Entry 6UJX (X-ray diffraction, 2.70 A resolution); this record covers chains A and T of the 4 polymer chains in the assembly.

Chain A:
Name: p66 Reverse transcriptase/RNaseH
From: Human immunodeficiency virus type 1 group M subtype B (isolate HXB2)
Notes: EC 3.4.23.16, 2.7.7.49, 2.7.7.7, 3.1.26.13, 3.1.13.2, 2.7.7.-, 3.1.-.-
UniProt: P04585 (POL_HV1H2); residues 1-560 here correspond to UniProt positions 588-1147 (UniProt number = residue number + 587)
Amino-acid sequence (572 residues; each row starts with the number of its first residue; numbers below 1 keep their minus sign (Met-11 is residue -11)):
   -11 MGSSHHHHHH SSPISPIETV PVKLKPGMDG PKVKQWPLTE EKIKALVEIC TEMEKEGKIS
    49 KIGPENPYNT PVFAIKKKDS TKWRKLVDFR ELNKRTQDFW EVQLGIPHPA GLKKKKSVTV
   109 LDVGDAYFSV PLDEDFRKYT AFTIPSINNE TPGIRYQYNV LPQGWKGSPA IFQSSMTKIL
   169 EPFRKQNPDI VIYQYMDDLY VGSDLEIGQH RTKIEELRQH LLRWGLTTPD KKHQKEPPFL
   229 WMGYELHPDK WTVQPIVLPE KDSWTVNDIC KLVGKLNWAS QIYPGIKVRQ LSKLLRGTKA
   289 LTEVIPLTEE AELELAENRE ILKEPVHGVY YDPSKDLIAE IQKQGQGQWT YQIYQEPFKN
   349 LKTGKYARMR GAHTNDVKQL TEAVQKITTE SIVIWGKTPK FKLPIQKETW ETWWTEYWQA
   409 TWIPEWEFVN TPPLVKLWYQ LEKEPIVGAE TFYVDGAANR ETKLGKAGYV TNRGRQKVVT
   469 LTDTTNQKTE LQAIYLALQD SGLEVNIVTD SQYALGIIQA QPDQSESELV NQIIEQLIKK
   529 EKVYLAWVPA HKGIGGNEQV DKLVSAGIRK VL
Disordered / not traced: -11 to 0, 135-141, 556-560
Sequence notes: initiating methionine (-11); expression tag (-10 to 0); engineered mutation Cys258 (Gln845 in P04585), Ser280 (Cys867 in P04585)
Metal / ion sites: Mg2+: Asp110, Val111, Asp185 (together with 1RY)
Ligand contacts: 1RY: Lys65, Arg72, Asp110, Val111, Gly112, Asp113, Ala114, Tyr115, Gln151, Met184, Asp185, Lys220
Curated features (UniProtKB/Swiss-Prot):
  - region: Phe227 to His235 (RT 'primer grip')
  - motif: Trp398 to Trp414 (Tryptophan repeat motif)
  - binding site (Mg(2+)): Asp110, Asp185, Asp186, Asp443, Glu478, Asp498, Asp549
  - site: Trp401 (Essential for RT p66/p51 heterodimerization), Trp414 (Essential for RT p66/p51 heterodimerization), Phe440, Tyr441 (Cleavage), Leu560 (Cleavage)
What the authors report for this chain:
  - binding site for the ligand 1RY: Lys65, Arg72, Tyr115, Met184, Lys220
  - Mg2+ coordination: Asp110, Val111, Asp185
  - contacts within the chain: Arg72-Gln151 (hydrogen bond)
  - conformationally variable residues (side-chain flip): Met184

Chain T:
Molecule: DNA template
Sequence (27 nucleotides; numbered 701 to 727; the number before each row is that of its first residue):
   701 ATGGGGGGCG CCCGAACAGG GACTGTG
Disordered / not traced: 701-702, 725-727

Chain A / chain T interface:
Contacting residue pairs - 41 pairs, chain A then chain T:
  Trp24(A) - DG704(T)  base contact
  Lys30(A) - DG704(T)  hydrogen bond to the base
  Phe61(A) - DG704(T)  base contact
  Phe61(A) - DG705(T)  sugar contact
  Ile63(A) - DG704(T)  base contact
  Leu74(A) - DG705(T)  base contact
  Val75(A) - DG705(T)  sugar contact
  Asp76(A) - DG705(T)  sugar contact
  Arg78(A) - DG705(T)  phosphate contact
  Arg78(A) - DG706(T)  phosphate contact
  Asn81(A) - DG706(T)  sugar contact
  Glu89(A) - DG707(T)  phosphate contact
  Glu89(A) - DG708(T)  phosphate contact
  Gln91(A) - DG708(T)  sugar contact
  Leu92(A) - DC709(T)  sugar contact
  Gly93(A) - DC709(T)  sugar contact
  Ile94(A) - DG708(T)  base contact
  Ile94(A) - DC709(T)  sugar contact
  Gln151(A) - DG705(T)  base contact
  Gly152(A) - DG705(T)  base contact
  Gly152(A) - DG706(T)  sugar contact
  Lys154(A) - DG706(T)  phosphate contact
  Lys154(A) - DG707(T)  phosphate contact
  Pro157(A) - DG707(T)  sugar contact
  Tyr183(A) - DG707(T)  hydrogen bond to the base
  Tyr183(A) - DG708(T)  base contact
  Met184(A) - DG706(T)  base contact
  Asn265(A) - DC711(T)  hydrogen bond to the sugar
  Ser280(A) - DC712(T)  sugar contact
  Ser280(A) - DC713(T)  phosphate contact
  Leu283(A) - DC713(T)  sugar contact
  Arg284(A) - DC713(T)  salt bridge to the phosphate
  Arg284(A) - DG714(T)  salt bridge to the phosphate
  Gly285(A) - DG714(T)  hydrogen bond to the phosphate
  Ala355(A) - DC712(T)  phosphate contact
  Lys374(A) - DC711(T)  salt bridge to the phosphate
  Arg448(A) - DC723(T)  hydrogen bond to the base
  Asn474(A) - DC723(T)  sugar contact
  Gln500(A) - DG721(T)  sugar contact
  Gln500(A) - DA722(T)  phosphate contact
  His539(A) - DC723(T)  salt bridge to the phosphate
Other interface residues (no listed pair), chain A (39 interface residues in all): Leu26, Ala62, Tyr115, Trp153, Lys281, Arg356, Gln475, Asp498
Other interface residues (no listed pair), chain T (15 interface residues in all): DG703, DT724

Overview:
39 residues of chain A and 15 residues of chain T are in contact; the contacts include 5 hydrogen bonds and 4
salt bridges. Polar contacts include Lys30(A)-DG704(T), Tyr183(A)-DG707(T) and Arg448(A)-DC723(T). The paper
reports a binding site for the ligand 1RY at Lys65(A), Arg72(A) and Tyr115(A) among others; Mg2+ coordination
by Asp110(A), Val111(A) and Asp185(A).
Chain A is p66 Reverse transcriptase/RNaseH (Human immunodeficiency virus type 1 group M subtype B (isolate
HXB2)) and chain T is DNA template; the structure, HIV-1 wild-type reverse transcriptase-DNA complex with
(-)-FTC-TP, was determined by X-ray diffraction together with 6UIR, 6UIS, 6UIT, 6UJY, 6UJZ and 6UK0 from the
same study.
